7X75 - chains H and P of the 15 polymer chains in the assembly; structure by electron microscopy, 3.45 A resolution.

[Chain H]
Protein: Putative metal uptake regulation protein
Organism: Streptomyces coelicolor A3(2)
UniProtKB: Q9L2H5 (Q9L2H5_STRCO); residues 1-139 here = UniProt positions 1-139
Amino-acid sequence (159 residues; row label = number of the first residue in the row; numbers below 1 keep their minus sign (Met-19 is residue -19)):
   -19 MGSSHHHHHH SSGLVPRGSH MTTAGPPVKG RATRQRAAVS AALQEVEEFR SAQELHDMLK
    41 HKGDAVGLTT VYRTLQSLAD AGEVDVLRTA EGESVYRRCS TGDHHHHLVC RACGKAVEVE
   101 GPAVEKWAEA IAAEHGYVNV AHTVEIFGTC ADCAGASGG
Disordered / not traced: -19 to 5, 137-139
Differences from the reference sequence: initiating methionine (-19); expression tag (-18 to 0)
Metal / ion sites: Zn2+ site 1: Cys79, His85, His87; Zn2+ site 2: His84, His86, His122; Zn2+ site 3: Cys90, Cys93, Cys130, Cys133
Reported in the primary citation:
  - mutagenesis - R11A, D37A/H41A, R53A: decreased binding to the 84-nt DNA strand

[Chain P]
Molecule: 84-nt DNA strand
Sequence (84 nucleotides; numbered 1 to 84; the number before each row is that of its first residue):
     1 GGCGACCCGG CGCCCGCTAC GGAGTCAACT ACGGGTAGGG GGTATCGGGC AACGCGGCAC
    61 TGAACACCGT TGTCATGTGC CTTG

[Interface between chain H and chain P]
Pairs across the interface (16):
  Gly10(H) - DA52(P)  phosphate contact
  Gly10(H) - DC53(P)  phosphate contact
  Thr13(H) - DG54(P)  phosphate contact
  Gln15(H) - DG54(P)  hydrogen bond to the phosphate
  Gln15(H) - DC55(P)  phosphate contact
  Arg16(H) - DC53(P)  salt bridge to the phosphate
  Arg16(H) - DG54(P)  salt bridge to the phosphate
  Ala45(H) - DC55(P)  phosphate contact
  Val46(H) - DC55(P)  phosphate contact
  Gly47(H) - DC55(P)  hydrogen bond to the phosphate
  Thr49(H) - DC55(P)  base contact
  Thr49(H) - DG56(P)  base contact
  Thr50(H) - DG54(P)  base contact
  Thr50(H) - DC55(P)  base contact
  Arg53(H) - DA52(P)  sugar contact
  Arg53(H) - DC53(P)  salt bridge to the phosphate

[In short]
Chain H and chain P form an interface of 10 and 5 residues respectively, with 2 hydrogen bonds and 3 salt
bridges. Polar pairs include Gln15(H)-DG54(P), Gly47(H)-DC55(P) and Arg16(H)-DC53(P). Cys79(H), His85(H) and
His87(H) form the Zn2+ site 1. The paper reports that R11A, D37A/H41A and R53A of chain H reduce binding to
the 84-nt DNA strand.
Chain H is Putative metal uptake regulation protein (Streptomyces coelicolor A3(2)) and chain P is an 84-nt
DNA strand; the structure, Cryo-EM structure of Streptomyces coelicolor RNAP-promoter open complex with three
Zur dimers, was determined by electron microscopy (same publication as 7VO0, 7VO9, 7VPD, 7VPZ, 7X74 and 7X76).
